Entry 8FL8 (electron microscopy, 4.20 A resolution (low resolution: residue-level contacts below are approximate; hydrogen-bond / salt-bridge calls are withheld)); this record covers chains G and H of the 27 polymer chains in the assembly.

Chain G:
Name: ATP synthase subunit gamma, mitochondrial
From: Saccharomyces cerevisiae
UniProtKB: P38077 (ATPG_YEAST); residues 5-274 here correspond to UniProt positions 38-307 (UniProt number = residue number + 33)
Sequence (270 residues; each row starts with the number of its first residue):
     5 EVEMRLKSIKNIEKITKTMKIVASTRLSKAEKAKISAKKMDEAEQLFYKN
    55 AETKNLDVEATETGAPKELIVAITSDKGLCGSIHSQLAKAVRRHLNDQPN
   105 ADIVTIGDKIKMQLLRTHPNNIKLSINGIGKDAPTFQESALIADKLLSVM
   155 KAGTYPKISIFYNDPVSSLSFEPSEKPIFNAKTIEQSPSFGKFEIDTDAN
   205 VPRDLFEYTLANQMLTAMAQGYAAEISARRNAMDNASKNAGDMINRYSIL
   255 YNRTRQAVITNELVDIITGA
Unresolved in the structure: 62-70

Chain H:
Name: ATP synthase subunit delta, mitochondrial
From: Saccharomyces cerevisiae
UniProtKB: Q12165 (ATPD_YEAST); residues 7-138 here correspond to UniProt positions 29-160 (UniProt number = residue number + 22)
Sequence (132 residues; row label = number of the first residue in the row):
     7 SSGLKLQFALPHETLYSGSEVTQVNLPAKSGRIGVLANHVPTVEQLLPGV
    57 VEVMEGSNSKKFFISGGFATVQPDSQLCVTAIEAFPLESFSQENIKNLLA
   107 EAKKNVSSSDAREAAEAAIQVEVLENLQSVLK

How chain G and chain H interact:
Pairs across the interface (39):
  S40(G) - L16(H)
  S40(G) - P17(H)
  S40(G) - H18(H)
  S40(G) - E19(H)
  S40(G) - T20(H)
  K43(G) - T20(H)
  K43(G) - S23(H)
  M44(G) - A15(H)
  M44(G) - L16(H)
  M44(G) - P17(H)
  A47(G) - C84(H)
  E48(G) - T86(H)
  L50(G) - Q78(H)
  F51(G) - T76(H)
  F51(G) - V77(H)
  F51(G) - Q78(H)
  N54(G) - Q78(H)
  N54(G) - P79(H)
  F140(G) - I88(H)
  K196(G) - P47(H)
  K196(G) - P79(H)
  F197(G) - P47(H)
  F197(G) - T48(H)
  F197(G) - V49(H)
  F197(G) - V77(H)
  E198(G) - V46(H)
  E198(G) - P47(H)
  E198(G) - T48(H)
  I199(G) - V49(H)
  D200(G) - S36(H)
  D200(G) - E50(H)
  A203(G) - Q51(H)
  N204(G) - Q51(H)
  V205(G) - Q51(H)
  D208(G) - Q51(H)
  D208(G) - F74(H)
  L209(G) - F74(H)
  Y212(G) - F74(H)
  Y212(G) - T86(H)
Interface residues without a listed pair, chain G (22 interface residues in all): A37, D148
Interface residues without a listed pair, chain H (26 interface residues in all): K35, G73, A87, R118

Overview:
22 residues of chain G face 26 of chain H across their interface.
Chain G is ATP synthase subunit gamma, mitochondrial and chain H is ATP synthase subunit delta, mitochondrial,
both from Saccharomyces cerevisiae; the structure, Yeast ATP Synthase structure in presence of MgATP, was
determined by electron microscopy together with 8F29, 8F39 and 8FKJ from the same study.
